7G87 - chains A and B; structure by X-ray diffraction, 2.05 A resolution.

Chain A:
Molecule: Transforming protein RhoA
Organism: Homo sapiens
Notes: EC 3.6.5.2
UniProt: P61586 (RHOA_HUMAN); residue numbers follow UniProt; this construct covers 1-184
Amino-acid sequence (185 residues; row label = number of the first residue in the row; numbering starts at 0):
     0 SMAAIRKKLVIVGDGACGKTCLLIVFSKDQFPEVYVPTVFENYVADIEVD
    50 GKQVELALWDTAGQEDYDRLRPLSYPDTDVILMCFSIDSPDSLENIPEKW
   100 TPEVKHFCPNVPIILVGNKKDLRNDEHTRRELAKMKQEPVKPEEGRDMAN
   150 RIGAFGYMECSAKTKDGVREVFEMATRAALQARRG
Disordered / not traced: 0-2, 182-184
Sequence notes: expression tag (0)
Curated features (UniProtKB/Swiss-Prot):
  - region: Ala61 to Asp78 (Switch II region)
  - motif: Tyr34 to Tyr42 (Effector region)
  - binding site (GTP): Gly12 to Thr19, Phe30 to Thr37, Asp59 to Gln63, Asn117 to Asp120, Ser160 to Lys162
  - modified residue: Tyr34 (Microbial infection: O-AMP-tyrosine), Thr37 (Microbial infection: O-AMP-threonine), Asn41 (Microbial infection: ADP-ribosylasparagine), Gln63 (5-glutamyl serotonin)
  - glycosylation: Tyr34 (Microbial infection: O-linked (GlcNAc) tyrosine), Thr37 (Microbial infection: O-alpha-linked (GlcNAc) threonine)
  - cross-link: Lys135 (Glycyl lysine isopeptide (Lys-Gly) (interchain with G-Cter in ubiquitin))
  - natural variant: Glu47 (E47K: In EDFAOB), Pro71 (P71S: In EDFAOB)
  - mutagenesis: Gly14 (G14V: Increased Rho protein signal transduction. Constitutively active), Thr19 (T19N: Decreased Rho protein signal transduction. Decreased substrate adhesion-dependent cell spreading. Decreased stress fibers assembly. Decreased cytoplasmic microtubule organization), Tyr34 (Y34A: Abolishes interaction with DGKQ; Y34F: Abolishes AMPylation by Haemophilus IbpA), Thr37 (T37A: Abolished monoglucosylation by C.difficile toxin TcdA. Abolished O-GlcNAcylation by C.novyi toxin TcdA), Gln63 (Q63L: Causes constitutive activation), Lys135 (K135R: Reduced FBXL19-mediated ubiquitination and subsequent degradation)
Residues lining bound ligands: 2-(1H-indazol-1-yl)-N,N-dimethylacetamide (YG5): Pro101, Glu102, His105, Phe106

Chain B:
Molecule: Rho guanine nucleotide exchange factor 2
Organism: Homo sapiens
UniProt: Q92974 (ARHG2_HUMAN); residue numbers follow UniProt; this construct covers 206-448
Amino-acid sequence (245 residues; each row starts with the number of its first residue):
   204 SMEMDEKDFAADSWSLAVDSSFLQQHKKEVMKQQDVIYELIQTELHHVRT
   254 LKIMTRLFRTGMLEELHLEPGVVQGLFPCVDELSDIHTRFLSQLLERRRQ
   304 ALCPGSTRNFVIHRLGDLLISQFSGPSAEQMCKTYSEFCSRHSKALKLYK
   354 ELYARDKRFQQFIRKVTRPAVLKRHGVQECILLVTQRITKYPLLISRILQ
   404 HSHGIEEERQDLTTALGLVKELLSNVDEGIYQLEKGARLQEIYNR
Sequence notes: expression tag (204-205)
Curated features (UniProtKB/Swiss-Prot):
  - modified residue: Lys353 (N6-acetyllysine)
  - mutagenesis: Tyr394 (Y394A: Reduces phosphorylation level, normal microtubule localization and activity)

Chain A / chain B interface:
Pairs across the interface (60):
  Arg5(A) - Lys376(B)  hydrogen bond (side chain-backbone)
  Arg5(A) - Glu382(B)  salt bridge
  Lys7(A) - Leu385(B)
  Val33(A) - Ser216(B)
  Val33(A) - Ser218(B)
  Val33(A) - Leu219(B)  hydrophobic
  Tyr34(A) - Ser216(B)
  Tyr34(A) - Asp238(B)
  Tyr34(A) - Val239(B)
  Tyr34(A) - Glu242(B)  hydrogen bond
  Tyr34(A) - Arg400(B)  hydrogen bond
  Val35(A) - Arg400(B)  hydrogen bond (backbone-side chain)
  Pro36(A) - Glu242(B)
  Pro36(A) - Arg400(B)
  Thr37(A) - Val239(B)
  Thr37(A) - Glu242(B)  hydrogen bond
  Thr37(A) - Leu396(B)
  Thr37(A) - Leu397(B)
  Thr37(A) - Arg400(B)  hydrogen bond
  Val38(A) - Glu242(B)  hydrogen bond (backbone-side chain)
  Val38(A) - Lys393(B)
  Phe39(A) - Lys393(B)  hydrogen bond (backbone-side chain)
  Glu40(A) - Thr246(B)
  Glu40(A) - His249(B)  salt bridge
  Asn41(A) - Arg377(B)  hydrogen bond (side chain-backbone)
  Asn41(A) - Leu386(B)
  Tyr42(A) - Arg377(B)
  Val43(A) - Lys376(B)
  Asp45(A) - Lys376(B)  salt bridge
  Glu54(A) - Lys376(B)  salt bridge
  Trp58(A) - Glu382(B)
  Trp58(A) - Leu385(B)  hydrophobic
  Trp58(A) - Gln389(B)
  Asp59(A) - Gln389(B)  hydrogen bond (backbone-side chain)
  Ala61(A) - Leu396(B)
  Gly62(A) - Thr392(B)
  Gly62(A) - Leu396(B)
  Gln63(A) - Gln389(B)
  Gln63(A) - Thr392(B)
  Tyr66(A) - Thr392(B)
  Tyr66(A) - Lys423(B)
  Tyr66(A) - Leu426(B)
  Tyr66(A) - Ser427(B)
  Tyr66(A) - Asp430(B)
  Asp67(A) - Asp430(B)  hydrogen bond (backbone-side chain)
  Arg68(A) - Asp430(B)  salt bridge
  Arg68(A) - Ile433(B)
  Leu69(A) - Cys342(B)  hydrophobic
  Leu69(A) - Thr392(B)
  Leu69(A) - Asp430(B)  hydrogen bond (backbone-side chain)
  Leu69(A) - Ile433(B)  hydrophobic
  Leu72(A) - Cys342(B)
  Leu72(A) - His345(B)  hydrogen bond (backbone-side chain)
  Leu72(A) - Leu385(B)
  Leu72(A) - Thr388(B)
  Leu72(A) - Gln435(B)
  Ser73(A) - Leu385(B)
  Ser73(A) - Gln389(B)  hydrogen bond
  Asp76(A) - Lys353(B)  salt bridge
  Asp76(A) - Gln381(B)
Also at the interface, not in a pair above, chain A (28 interface residues in all): Pro75
Also at the interface, not in a pair above, chain B (36 interface residues in all): Asp215, Ser346, Leu349, Ile391, Val429, Glu431

Summary:
The interface between chain A and chain B involves 28 residues on one side and 36 on the other; the contacts
include 14 hydrogen bonds and 6 salt bridges. Polar pairs include Arg5(A)-Glu382(B), Glu40(A)-His249(B) and
Asp45(A)-Lys376(B). Bound to chain A: 2-(1H-indazol-1-yl)-N,N-dimethylacetamide.
Here chain A is Transforming protein RhoA and chain B is Rho guanine nucleotide exchange factor 2, both from
Homo sapiens. Entry 7G87 (ARHGEF2 PanDDA analysis group deposition -- ARHGEF2 and RhoA in complex with
Z1148165337) was determined by X-ray diffraction.
